Entry 7U47 (electron microscopy, 7.50 A resolution (low resolution: residue-level contacts below are approximate; hydrogen-bond / salt-bridge calls are withheld)); this record covers chains A and J of the 22 polymer chains in the assembly.

# Chain A
Molecule: Histone H3-like centromeric protein A
Organism: Homo sapiens
UniProtKB: P49450 (CENPA_HUMAN); numbering as in UniProt (aligned over 1-140)
Chain sequence (140 residues; row label = number of the first residue in the row):
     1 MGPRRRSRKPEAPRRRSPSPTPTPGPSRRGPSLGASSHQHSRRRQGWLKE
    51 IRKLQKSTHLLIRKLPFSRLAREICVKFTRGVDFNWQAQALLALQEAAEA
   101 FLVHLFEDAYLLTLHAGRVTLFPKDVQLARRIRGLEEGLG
Not modelled in the structure: 1-45, 135-140
UniProt features mapped onto this chain:
  - region: Gln39 to Leu54 (Important for flexibility of DNA ends that protrude from nucleosomes)
  - modified residue: Gly2 (N,N,N-trimethylglycine), Ser7 (Phosphoserine), Ser17 (Phosphoserine), Ser19 (Phosphoserine), Ser27 (Phosphoserine), Ser68 (Phosphoserine)
  - mutagenesis: Ser7 (S7A: Induces a delay at the terminal stage of cytokinesis and chromosome misalignment during mitosis due to a defect in kinetochore attachment to microtubules), Ser17 (S17A: Impaired mitotic chromosome congression and chromosome segregation; when associated with A-19), Ser19 (S19A: Impaired mitotic chromosome congression and chromosome segregation; when associated with A-17), Ser68 (S68A: No effect on interaction with HJURP. Impairs localization at centromeres; S68E/Q: Impairs interaction with HJURP, association with chromatin and localization at centromeres), Arg80 to Gly81 (Impairs retention at centromeres, but not targeting to centromeres), His104 (H104G: Reduces location at centromeres. Abolishes location at centromeres; when associated with C-112), Leu112 (L112C: No effect on location at centromeres. Abolishes location at centromeres; when associated with G-104)

# Chain J
Molecule: 147-nt DNA strand
Sequence (147 nucleotides; each row starts with the number of its first residue; numbers below 1 keep their minus sign (DA-73 is residue -73)):
   -73 ATCAATATCCACCTGCAGATACTACCAAAAGTGTATTTGGAAACTGCTCC
   -23 ATCAAAAGGCATGTTCAGCTGGATTCCAGCTGAACATGCCTTTTGATGGA
    27 GCAGTTTCCAAATACACTTTTGGTAGTATCTGCAGGTGGATATTGAT
Not modelled in the structure: -73, 73

# Chain A / chain J interface
Pairs across the interface (14):
  Arg63(A) - DC-14(J)
  Arg63(A) - DA-13(J)
  Arg72(A) - DT-22(J)
  Asn85(A) - DA-23(J)
  Asn85(A) - DT-22(J)
  Trp86(A) - DA-23(J)
  Trp86(A) - DT-22(J)
  Gln87(A) - DA-23(J)
  Arg118(A) - DG-3(J)
  Arg118(A) - DG-2(J)
  Val119(A) - DG-3(J)
  Thr120(A) - DT-4(J)
  Thr120(A) - DG-3(J)
  Phe122(A) - DG-2(J)
Also at the interface, not in a pair above, chain A (11 interface residues in all): Ala88, Gly117

# Overview
The interface between chain A and chain J involves 11 residues on one side and 7 on the other. Curated
annotation (UniProt) lists 8 mutagenesis sites on chain A.
Chain A is Histone H3-like centromeric protein A (Homo sapiens) and chain J is a 147-nt DNA strand; the
structure, CryoEM structure of CENP-N promoted nucleosome stacks with CENP-A and palindromic alpha satellite
DNA sequence, was determined by electron microscopy (same publication as 7U4D and 7U46).
